Entry 7FDB (electron microscopy, 4.80 A resolution (low resolution: residue-level contacts below are approximate; hydrogen-bond / salt-bridge calls are withheld)); this record covers chains M and S of the 31 polymer chains in the assembly.

Chain M:
Protein: V-type proton ATPase subunit D
Source organism: Saccharomyces cerevisiae S288C
UniProtKB: P32610 (VATD_YEAST); residues 1-256 here = UniProt positions 1-256
Sequence (256 residues; each row starts with the number of its first residue):
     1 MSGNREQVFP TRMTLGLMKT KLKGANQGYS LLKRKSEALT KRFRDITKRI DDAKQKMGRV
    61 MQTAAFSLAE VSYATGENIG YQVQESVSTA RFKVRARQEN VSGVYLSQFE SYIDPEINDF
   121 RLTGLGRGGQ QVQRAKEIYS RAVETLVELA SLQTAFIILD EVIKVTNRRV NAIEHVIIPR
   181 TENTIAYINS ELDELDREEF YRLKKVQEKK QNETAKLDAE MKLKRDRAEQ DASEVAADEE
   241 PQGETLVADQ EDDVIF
Disordered / not traced: 1-5, 224-256

Chain S:
Protein: V-type proton ATPase subunit d
Source organism: Saccharomyces cerevisiae S288C
UniProtKB: P32366 (VA0D_YEAST); residues 1-345 here = UniProt positions 1-345
Sequence (345 residues; row label = number of the first residue in the row):
     1 MEGVYFNIDN GFIEGVVRGY RNGLLSNNQY INLTQCDTLE DLKLQLSSTD YGNFLSSVSS
    61 ESLTTSLIQE YASSKLYHEF NYIRDQSSGS TRKFMDYITY GYMIDNVALM ITGTIHDRDK
   121 GEILQRCHPL GWFDTLPTLS VATDLESLYE TVLVDTPLAP YFKNCFDTAE ELDDMNIEII
   181 RNKLYKAYLE DFYNFVTEEI PEPAKECMQT LLGFEADRRS INIALNSLQS SDIDPDLKSD
   241 LLPNIGKLYP LATFHLAQAQ DFEGVRAALA NVYEYRGFLE TGNLEDHFYQ LEMELCRDAF
   301 TQQFAISTVW AWMKSKEQEV RNITWIAECI AQNQRERINN YISVY
Disordered / not traced: 1

Interface between chain M and chain S:
Contacting residue pairs (60):
  T63(M) - Q332(S)
  F66(M) - E328(S)
  F66(M) - A331(S)
  F66(M) - Q332(S)
  S67(M) - Q332(S)
  A69(M) - T65(S)
  A69(M) - E328(S)
  E70(M) - W325(S)
  E70(M) - E328(S)
  E70(M) - R337(S)
  Y73(M) - T65(S)
  Y73(M) - Q69(S)
  Y73(M) - S73(S)
  Y73(M) - E317(S)
  Y73(M) - V320(S)
  Y73(M) - R321(S)
  Y73(M) - T324(S)
  A74(M) - Y289(S)
  A74(M) - R321(S)
  E77(M) - R126(S)
  Y81(M) - R126(S)
  Q84(M) - H116(S)
  E85(M) - T112(S)
  E85(M) - G113(S)
  E85(M) - I115(S)
  E85(M) - H116(S)
  E85(M) - R118(S)
  F120(M) - I115(S)
  F120(M) - I177(S)
  R121(M) - D174(S)
  R121(M) - M175(S)
  R121(M) - I177(S)
  R121(M) - E178(S)
  R121(M) - N226(S)
  R121(M) - S230(S)
  L122(M) - I177(S)
  T123(M) - N226(S)
  T123(M) - S230(S)
  G124(M) - E178(S)
  G124(M) - N226(S)
  L125(M) - E178(S)
  L125(M) - R181(S)
  L125(M) - R219(S)
  L125(M) - I223(S)
  L125(M) - N226(S)
  G126(M) - N222(S)
  G126(M) - N226(S)
  G126(M) - E285(S)
  R127(M) - E215(S)
  R127(M) - R218(S)
  R127(M) - R219(S)
  R127(M) - E285(S)
  R127(M) - Y289(S)
  G129(M) - N226(S)
  Q130(M) - L225(S)
  Q131(M) - N283(S)
  Q131(M) - W325(S)
  Q133(M) - Q229(S)
  R134(M) - W325(S)
  R134(M) - R337(S)
Also at the interface, not in a pair above, chain M (30 interface residues in all): A64, S72, T75, G76, N78, G128
Also at the interface, not in a pair above, chain S (41 interface residues in all): D105, L109, T114, N182, Y185, L284

In short:
30 residues of chain M and 41 residues of chain S are in contact.
Here chain M is V-type proton ATPase subunit D and chain S is V-type proton ATPase subunit d, both from
Saccharomyces cerevisiae S288C. Entry 7FDB (CryoEM Structures of Reconstituted V-ATPase,State2) was determined
by electron microscopy.
